9FRB - chains B and C of the 5 polymer chains in the assembly; structure by electron microscopy, 2.05 A resolution.

[Chain B (and C)]
Name: Gamma-aminobutyric acid receptor subunit rho-1
From: Homo sapiens
Notes: chain C of this document is another copy of the same molecule, construct and numbering; everything in this record applies to it too
UniProtKB: P24046 (GBRR1_HUMAN); residue numbers follow UniProt; this construct covers 1-479
Chain sequence (479 residues; row label = number of the first residue in the row):
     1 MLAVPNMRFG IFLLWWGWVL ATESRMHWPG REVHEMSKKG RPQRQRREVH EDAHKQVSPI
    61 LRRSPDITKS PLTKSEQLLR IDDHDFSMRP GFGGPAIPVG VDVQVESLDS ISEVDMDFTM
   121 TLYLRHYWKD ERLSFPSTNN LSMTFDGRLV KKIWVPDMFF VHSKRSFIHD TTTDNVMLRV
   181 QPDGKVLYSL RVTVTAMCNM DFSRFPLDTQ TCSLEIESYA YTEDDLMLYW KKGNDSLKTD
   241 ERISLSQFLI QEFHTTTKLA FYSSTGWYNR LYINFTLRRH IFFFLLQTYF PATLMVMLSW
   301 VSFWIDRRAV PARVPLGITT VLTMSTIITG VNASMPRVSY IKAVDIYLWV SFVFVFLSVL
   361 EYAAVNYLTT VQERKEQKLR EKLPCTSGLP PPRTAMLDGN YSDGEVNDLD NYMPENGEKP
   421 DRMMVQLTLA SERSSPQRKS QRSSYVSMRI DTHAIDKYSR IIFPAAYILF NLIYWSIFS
Unresolved in the structure: 1-73, 378-450
Disulfides: C198-C212
Covalently attached groups: N-acetylglucosamine (NAG) linked to N234
Small-molecule neighbours:
  - 3-azanylpropyl(butyl)phosphinic acid (A1IFA), molecule 1: R125, M177, L178, R179, L187, S189
  - 3-azanylpropyl(butyl)phosphinic acid (A1IFA), molecule 2: F159, E217, S218, Y219, Y262, S264, T265, Y268
  - N-acetylglucosamine (NAG; 2-acetamido-2-deoxy-beta-D-glucopyranose): T138, N139, N140
From the paper describing this entry:
  - binding site for 3-azanylpropyl(butyl)phosphinic acid: R125, E217, S264, T265

[How chain B and chain C interact]
Pairs across the interface - 61 pairs, chain B then chain C:
  D85(B) - K74(C)
  D85(B) - S75(C)  hydrogen bond (side chain-backbone)
  S87(B) - S75(C)  hydrogen bond
  V114(B) - S246(C)
  D115(B) - D109(C)
  D115(B) - S110(C)
  M158(B) - T171(C)
  M158(B) - T172(C)  hydrogen bond (backbone-side chain)
  F159(B) - T171(C)
  F159(B) - N175(C)
  F160(B) - R191(C)
  V161(B) - E106(C)
  H162(B) - E106(C)
  H162(B) - R191(C)
  H162(B) - D240(C)  salt bridge
  S163(B) - H169(C)
  S163(B) - R191(C)  hydrogen bond (backbone-side chain)
  K164(B) - D109(C)  hydrogen bond (side chain-backbone)
  K164(B) - F167(C)
  K164(B) - H169(C)
  S166(B) - T171(C)  hydrogen bond
  F167(B) - T171(C)
  V192(B) - T171(C)
  M197(B) - S107(C)
  N199(B) - R242(C)  hydrogen bond (side chain-backbone)
  N199(B) - S244(C)  hydrogen bond
  Y219(B) - N175(C)  hydrogen bond (side chain-backbone)
  Y219(B) - S189(C)
  Y219(B) - L190(C)
  Y219(B) - R191(C)
  A220(B) - M177(C)  hydrophobic
  A220(B) - R179(C)
  S264(B) - R125(C)
  T265(B) - R179(C)
  V310(B) - A312(C)  hydrophobic
  V314(B) - L316(C)  hydrophobic
  I318(B) - T319(C)
  I318(B) - T320(C)
  L322(B) - L322(C)  hydrophobic
  L322(B) - T323(C)
  L322(B) - T326(C)
  S325(B) - I327(C)
  T329(B) - G330(C)
  N332(B) - Q287(C)  hydrogen bond
  R337(B) - S334(C)  hydrogen bond (side chain-backbone)
  V338(B) - S246(C)
  S339(B) - H280(C)
  S339(B) - F283(C)
  Y340(B) - S246(C)
  Y340(B) - F283(C)
  I341(B) - F283(C)
  W349(B) - L286(C)
  W349(B) - Q287(C)
  W349(B) - P291(C)  hydrophobic
  F352(B) - L294(C)  hydrophobic
  F356(B) - L294(C)
  F356(B) - L298(C)  hydrophobic
  L360(B) - V301(C)  hydrophobic
  A363(B) - V301(C)  hydrophobic
  N366(B) - I305(C)
  Y367(B) - W304(C)  hydrophobic
Also at the interface, not in a pair above, chain B (53 interface residues in all): M116, L124, K151, P156, D157, R165, I168, L190, Y262, P311, V321, D345, V353, V359
Also at the interface, not in a pair above, chain C (60 interface residues in all): Q104, T121, Y123, R148, D170, T173, V176, T193, L245, Q247, F282, F284, F290, M295, D306, P311, M335, P336, R460

[Summary]
53 residues of chain B and 60 residues of chain C are in contact; the contacts include 11 hydrogen bonds and 1
salt bridge. Polar contacts include H162(B)-D240(C), D85(B)-S75(C) and S87(B)-S75(C). Chain B binds
3-azanylpropyl(butyl)phosphinic acid and N-acetylglucosamine. The paper reports a binding site for
3-azanylpropyl(butyl)phosphinic acid at R125(B), E217(B) and S264(B) among others.
Chain B and chain C are both Gamma-aminobutyric acid receptor subunit rho-1 (Homo sapiens); the structure,
CryoEM structure of human rho1 GABAA receptor in complex with CGP36742, was determined by electron microscopy
(same publication as 9FRE, 9FRF, 9FRG, 9FRH and 9FRI).
